PDB entry 8T8F | electron microscopy, 4.80 A resolution (low resolution: residue-level contacts below are approximate; hydrogen-bond / salt-bridge calls are withheld) | chains D and E of the 5 polymer chains in the assembly

== Chain D ==
Name: Structural maintenance of chromosomes protein 5
Organism: Saccharomyces cerevisiae W303
UniProtKB: Q08204 (SMC5_YEAST); residue numbers follow UniProt; this construct covers 1-1093
Sequence (1093 residues; row label = number of the first residue in the row):
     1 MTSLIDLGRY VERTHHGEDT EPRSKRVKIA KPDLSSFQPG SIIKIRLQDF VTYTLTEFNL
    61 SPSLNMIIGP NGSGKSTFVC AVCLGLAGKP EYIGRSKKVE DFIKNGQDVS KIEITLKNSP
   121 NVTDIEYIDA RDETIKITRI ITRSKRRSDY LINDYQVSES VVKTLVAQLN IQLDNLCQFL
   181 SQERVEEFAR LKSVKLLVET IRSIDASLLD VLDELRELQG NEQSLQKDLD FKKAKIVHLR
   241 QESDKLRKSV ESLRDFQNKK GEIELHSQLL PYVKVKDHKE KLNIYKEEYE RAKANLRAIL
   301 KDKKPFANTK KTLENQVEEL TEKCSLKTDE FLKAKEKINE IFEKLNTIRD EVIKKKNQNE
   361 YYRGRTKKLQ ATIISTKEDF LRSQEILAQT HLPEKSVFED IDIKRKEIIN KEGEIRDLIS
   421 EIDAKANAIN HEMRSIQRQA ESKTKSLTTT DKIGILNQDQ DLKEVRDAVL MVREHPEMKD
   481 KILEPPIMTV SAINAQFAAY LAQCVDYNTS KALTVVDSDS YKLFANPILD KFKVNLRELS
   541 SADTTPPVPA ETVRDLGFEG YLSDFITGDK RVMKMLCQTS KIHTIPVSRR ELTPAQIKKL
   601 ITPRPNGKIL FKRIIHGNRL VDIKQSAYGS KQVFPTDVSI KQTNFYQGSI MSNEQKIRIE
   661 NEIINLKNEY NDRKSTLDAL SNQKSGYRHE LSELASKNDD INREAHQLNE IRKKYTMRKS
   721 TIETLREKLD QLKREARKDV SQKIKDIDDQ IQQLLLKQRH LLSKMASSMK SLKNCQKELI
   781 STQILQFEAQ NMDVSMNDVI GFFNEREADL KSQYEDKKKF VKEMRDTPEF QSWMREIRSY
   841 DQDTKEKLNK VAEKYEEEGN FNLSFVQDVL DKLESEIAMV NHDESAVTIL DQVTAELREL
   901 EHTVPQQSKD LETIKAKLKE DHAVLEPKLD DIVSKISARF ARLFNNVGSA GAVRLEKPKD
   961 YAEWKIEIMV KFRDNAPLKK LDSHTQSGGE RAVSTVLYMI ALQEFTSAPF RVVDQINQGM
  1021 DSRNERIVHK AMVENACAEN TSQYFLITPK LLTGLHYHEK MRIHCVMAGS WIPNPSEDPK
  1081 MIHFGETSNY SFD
Not modelled in the structure: 1-31, 190, 247-882, 975-981
Sequence notes: engineered mutation Gln-1015 (Glu in Q08204)

== Chain E ==
Name: Structural maintenance of chromosomes protein 6
Organism: Saccharomyces cerevisiae W303
UniProtKB: Q12749 (SMC6_YEAST); numbering as in UniProt (aligned over 1-1114)
Sequence (1114 residues; each row starts with the number of its first residue):
     1 MISTTISGKR PIEQVDDELL SLTAQQENEE QQQQRKRRRH QFAPMTQFNS NTLDEDSGFR
    61 SSSDVATADQ DNFLEESPSG YIKKVILRNF MCHEHFELEL GSRLNFIVGN NGSGKSAILT
   121 AITIGLGAKA SETNRGSSLK DLIREGCYSA KIILHLDNSK YGAYQQGIFG NEIIVERIIK
   181 RDGPASFSLR SENGKEISNK KKDIQTVVDY FSVPVSNPMC FLSQDAARSF LTASTSQDKY
   241 SHFMKGTLLQ EITENLLYAS AIHDSAQENM ALHLENLKSL KAEYEDAKKL LRELNQTSDL
   301 NERKMLLQAK SLWIDVAHNT DACKNLENEI SGIQQKVDEV TEKIRNRQEK IERYTSDGTT
   361 IEAQIDAKVI YVNEKDSEHQ NARELLRDVK SRFEKEKSNQ AEAQSNIDQG RKKVDALNKT
   421 IAHLEEELTK EMGGDKDQMR QELEQLEKAN EKLREVNNSL VVSLQDVKNE ERDIQHERES
   481 ELRTISRSIQ NKKVELQNIA KGNDTFLMNF DRNMDRLLRT IEQRKNEFET PAIGPLGSLV
   541 TIRKGFEKWT RSIQRAISSS LNAFVVSNPK DNRLFRDIMR SCGIRSNIPI VTYCLSQFDY
   601 SKGRAHGNYP TIVDALEFSK PEIECLFVDL SRIERIVLIE DKNEARNFLQ RNPVNVNMAL
   661 SLRDRRSGFQ LSGGYRLDTV TYQDKIRLKV NSSSDNGTQY LKDLIEQETK ELQNIRDRYE
   721 EKLSEVRSRL KEIDGRLKST KNEMRKTNFR MTELKMNVGK VVDTGILNSK INERKNQEQA
   781 IASYEAAKEE LGLKIEQIAQ EAQPIKEQYD STKLALVEAQ DELQQLKEDI NSRQSKIQKY
   841 KDDTIYYEDK KKVYLENIKK IEVNVAALKE GIQRQIQNAC AFCSKERIEN VDLPDTQEEI
   901 KRELDKVSRM IQKAEKSLGL SQEEVIALFE KCRNKYKEGQ KKYMEIDEAL NRLHNSLKAR
   961 DQNYKNAEKG TCFDADMDFR ASLKVRKFSG NLSFIKDTKS LEIYILTTND EKARNVDTLS
  1021 GGEKSFSQMA LLLATWKPMR SRIIALDQFD VFMDQVNRKI GTTLIVKKLK DIARTQTIII
  1081 TPQDIGKIAD IDSSGVSIHR MRDPERQNNS NFYN
Not modelled in the structure: 1-78, 98-109, 211-215, 222-223, 289-922, 1085-1114
Sequence notes: engineered mutation Gln-1048 (Glu in Q12749)
UniProt features mapped onto this chain:
  - motif: Arg-35 to Arg-39 (Nuclear localization signal)
  - binding site (ATP): Gly-109 to Ser-116

== How chain D and chain E interact ==
Contacting residue pairs - 8 pairs, chain D then chain E:
  Asn-71(D) / Asn-1057(E)
  Gly-72(D) / Ser-1020(E)
  His-984(D) / Asn-134(E)
  Thr-985(D) / Arg-135(E)
  Ser-987(D) / Asn-111(E)
  Gly-1019(D) / Val-1051(E)
  Asp-1021(D) / Asn-110(E)
  Lys-1050(D) / Asp-1054(E)
Other interface residues (no listed pair), chain D (10 interface residues in all): Gln-986, Gln-1018
Other interface residues (no listed pair), chain E (13 interface residues in all): Gly-1021, Gly-1022, Asp-1050, Gln-1055, Val-1056

== Summary ==
10 residues of chain D and 13 residues of chain E are in contact. UniProt lists 8 ATP-binding residues on
chain E.
Here chain D is Structural maintenance of chromosomes protein 5 and chain E is Structural maintenance of
chromosomes protein 6, both from Saccharomyces cerevisiae W303. Entry 8T8F (Smc5/6 8mer) was determined by
electron microscopy together with 8T8E from the same study.
